PDB entry 1HBN | X-ray diffraction, 1.16 A resolution | chains D and E of the 6 polymer chains in the assembly

== Chain D ==
Name: Methyl-coenzyme M reductase I alpha subunit
From: Methanothermobacter thermautotrophicus
UniProtKB: P11558 (MCRA_METTM); residues 2-550 here correspond to UniProt positions 1-549 (UniProt number = residue number - 1)
Chain sequence (549 residues; each row starts with the number of its first residue):
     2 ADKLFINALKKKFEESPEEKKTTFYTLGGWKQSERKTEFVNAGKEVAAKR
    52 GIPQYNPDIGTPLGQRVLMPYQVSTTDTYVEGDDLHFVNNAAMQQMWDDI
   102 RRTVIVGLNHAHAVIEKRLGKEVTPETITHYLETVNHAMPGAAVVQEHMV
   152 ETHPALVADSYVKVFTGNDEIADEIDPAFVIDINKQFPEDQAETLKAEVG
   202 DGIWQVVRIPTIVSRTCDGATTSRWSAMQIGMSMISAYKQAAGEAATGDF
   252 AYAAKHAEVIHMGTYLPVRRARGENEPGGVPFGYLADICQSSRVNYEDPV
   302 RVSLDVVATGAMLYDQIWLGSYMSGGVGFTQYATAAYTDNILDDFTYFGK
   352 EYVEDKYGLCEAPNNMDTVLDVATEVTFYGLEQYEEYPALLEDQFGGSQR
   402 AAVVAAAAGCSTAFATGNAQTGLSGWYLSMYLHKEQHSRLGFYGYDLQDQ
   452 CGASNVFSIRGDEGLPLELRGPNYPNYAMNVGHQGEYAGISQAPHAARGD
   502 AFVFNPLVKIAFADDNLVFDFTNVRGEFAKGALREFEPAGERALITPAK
Not modelled in the structure: 550
Construct notes: modified residue (257, 271, 400, 445, 452)
Modified residues: His257 (n1-methylated histidine; MHS); Arg271 (5-methyl-arginine; AGM); Gln400 (2-methyl-glutamine; MGN); Gly445 (thioglycin; GL3); Cys452 (s-methylcysteine; SMC)
UniProt features mapped onto this chain:
  - binding site (coenzyme B): Arg271

== Chain E ==
Name: Methyl-coenzyme M reductase I beta subunit
From: Methanothermobacter thermautotrophicus
UniProtKB: P11560 (MCRB_METTM); residues 2-443 here correspond to UniProt positions 1-442 (UniProt number = residue number - 1)
Chain sequence (442 residues; row label = number of the first residue in the row):
     2 AKFEDKVDLYDDRGNLVEEQVPLEALSPLRNPAIKSIVQGIKRTVAVNLE
    52 GIENALKTAKVGGPACKIMGRELDLDIVGNAESIAAAAKEMIQVTEDDDT
   102 NVELLGGGKRALVQVPSARFDVAAEYSAAPLVTATAFVQAIINEFDVSMY
   152 DANMVKAAVLGRYPQSVEYMGANIATMLDIPQKLEGPGYALRNIMVNHVV
   202 AATLKNTLQAAALSTILEQTAMFEMGDAVGAFERMHLLGLAYQGMNADNL
   252 VFDLVKANGKEGTVGSVIADLVERALEDGVIKVEKELTDYKVYGTDDLAM
   302 WNAYAAAGLMAATMVNQGAARAAQGVSSTLLYYNDLIEFETGLPSVDFGK
   352 VEGTAVGFSFFSHSIYGGGGPGIFNGNHIVTRHSKGFAIPCVAAAMALDA
   402 GTQMFSPEATSGLIKEVFSQVDEFREPLKYVVEAAAEIKNEI
UniProt features mapped onto this chain:
  - binding site (coenzyme B): Gly370

== Chain D / chain E interface ==
Residue-residue contacts (52; chain D residue first):
  Val269(D) - Gln183(E)
  Arg270(D) - Glu186(E)
  Arg270(D) - His379(E)  hydrogen bond
  Arg270(D) - Ile380(E)
  Arg271(D) - Glu186(E)
  Arg271(D) - Ile380(E)
  Phe330(D) - Tyr367(E)  hydrophobic
  Lys435(D) - Asp336(E)  salt bridge
  Lys435(D) - Glu353(E)  salt bridge
  Glu436(D) - Phe340(E)
  Phe443(D) - Phe361(E)  hydrophobic
  Tyr444(D) - Val357(E)
  Tyr444(D) - Ser360(E)
  Tyr444(D) - Phe361(E)
  Tyr444(D) - His364(E)
  Gly445(D) - Val357(E)
  Gly445(D) - Phe361(E)
  Tyr446(D) - Val357(E)
  Asp447(D) - Val357(E)
  Leu448(D) - Gly354(E)
  Leu448(D) - Val357(E)
  Leu448(D) - Gly358(E)
  Leu448(D) - Val381(E)
  Leu448(D) - His384(E)
  Gln451(D) - Gly350(E)
  Gln451(D) - Glu353(E)
  Gln451(D) - Gly354(E)
  Cys452(D) - Gly350(E)
  Cys452(D) - Lys351(E)
  Cys452(D) - His384(E)
  Ser455(D) - Phe349(E)
  Ser455(D) - Lys351(E)
  Asn456(D) - Lys351(E)
  Arg461(D) - Asp228(E)  hydrogen bond (side chain-backbone)
  Arg461(D) - Phe233(E)
  Arg461(D) - His237(E)  hydrogen bond
  Arg461(D) - Lys386(E)
  Asp463(D) - Tyr190(E)  hydrogen bond
  Asp463(D) - Arg383(E)  salt bridge
  Asp463(D) - Lys386(E)  salt bridge
  Glu464(D) - Lys351(E)
  Glu464(D) - Lys386(E)  salt bridge
  Pro476(D) - Ile380(E)
  Pro476(D) - Arg383(E)
  Pro476(D) - His384(E)
  Asn477(D) - His384(E)  hydrogen bond
  Ala479(D) - Ile380(E)  hydrophobic
  Met480(D) - Phe362(E)  hydrophobic
  Met480(D) - Ile380(E)
  Met480(D) - Val381(E)  hydrophobic
  Met480(D) - His384(E)
  Asn481(D) - Phe361(E)
Interface residues without a listed pair, chain D (27 interface residues in all): Ser325, Ile460, Gly462
Interface residues without a listed pair, chain E (30 interface residues in all): Lys184, Met226, Asp348, Thr355

== In short ==
Chain D and chain E form an interface of 27 and 30 residues respectively, with 5 hydrogen bonds and 5 salt
bridges. Polar pairs include Lys435(D)-Asp336(E), Lys435(D)-Glu353(E) and Asp463(D)-Arg383(E).
Here chain D is Methyl-coenzyme M reductase I alpha subunit and chain E is Methyl-coenzyme M reductase I beta
subunit, both from Methanothermobacter thermautotrophicus. Entry 1HBN (Methyl-coenzyme M reductase) was
determined by X-ray diffraction (same publication as 1HBM, 1HBO and 1HBU).
